1R71 - chains I and B of the 6 polymer chains in the assembly; structure by X-ray diffraction, 2.20 A resolution.

# Chain I
Molecule: 17-nt DNA strand
Sequence (17 nucleotides; numbered 1 to 17; the number before each row is that of its first residue):
     1 CUTTTAGCCG CTAAAAU
Modified positions: BRU (5-bromo-2'-deoxyuridine-5'-monophosphate) at position 2; BRU (5-bromo-2'-deoxyuridine-5'-monophosphate) at position 17

# Chain B
Molecule: Transcriptional repressor protein korB
Organism: Escherichia coli
Notes: fragment: Operator Binding Domain (residues 117-294)
UniProt: P07674 (KORB2_ECOLI); residues 117-294 here = UniProt positions 117-294
Amino-acid sequence (178 residues; row label = number of the first residue in the row):
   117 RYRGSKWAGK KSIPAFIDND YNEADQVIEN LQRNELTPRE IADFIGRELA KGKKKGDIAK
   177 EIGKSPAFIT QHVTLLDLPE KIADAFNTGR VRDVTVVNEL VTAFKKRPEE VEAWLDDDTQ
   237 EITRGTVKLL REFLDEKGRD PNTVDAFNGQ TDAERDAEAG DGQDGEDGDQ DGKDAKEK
Disordered / not traced: 117-136, 253-294

# Chain I / chain B interface
Residue-residue contacts - 19 pairs, chain I then chain B:
  DC8(I) - Thr239(B)  phosphate contact
  DC9(I) - Arg208(B)  salt bridge to the phosphate
  DC9(I) - Asp209(B)  sugar contact
  DC9(I) - Arg240(B)  base contact
  DG10(I) - Arg208(B)  phosphate contact
  DG10(I) - Asp209(B)  phosphate contact
  DG10(I) - Val210(B)  hydrogen bond to the phosphate
  DG10(I) - Arg240(B)  hydrogen bond to the base
  DC11(I) - Phe184(B)  phosphate contact
  DC11(I) - His188(B)  salt bridge to the phosphate
  DC11(I) - Thr211(B)  hydrogen bond to the base
  DC11(I) - Arg240(B)  base contact
  DT12(I) - Gly179(B)  phosphate contact
  DT12(I) - Lys180(B)  phosphate contact
  DT12(I) - Ser181(B)  hydrogen bond to the phosphate
  DT12(I) - Ala183(B)  base contact
  DT12(I) - Phe184(B)  phosphate contact
  DT12(I) - Gln187(B)  base contact
  DA13(I) - Ala183(B)  base contact
Other interface residues (no listed pair), chain B (14 interface residues in all): Ile238

# Summary
6 residues of chain I and 14 residues of chain B are in contact, with 4 hydrogen bonds and 2 salt bridges.
Among the polar pairs are DG10(I)-Arg240(B), DC11(I)-Thr211(B) and DG10(I)-Val210(B).
Here chain I is a 17-nt DNA strand and chain B is Transcriptional repressor protein korB (Escherichia coli).
Entry 1R71 (Crystal Structure of the DNA binding domain of KorB in complex with the operator DNA) was
determined by X-ray diffraction.
